Entry 6AVG (X-ray diffraction, 2.60 A resolution); this record covers chains D and P of the 5 polymer chains in the assembly.

[Chain D]
Protein: T-cell receptor beta variable 9, TCR beta chain
Organism: Homo sapiens
Reference sequence: A0A0B4J1U6 (A0A0B4J1U6_HUMAN); residues 4-98 here correspond to UniProt positions 20-114 (UniProt number = residue number + 16)
Amino-acid sequence (245 residues; row label = number of the first residue in the row):
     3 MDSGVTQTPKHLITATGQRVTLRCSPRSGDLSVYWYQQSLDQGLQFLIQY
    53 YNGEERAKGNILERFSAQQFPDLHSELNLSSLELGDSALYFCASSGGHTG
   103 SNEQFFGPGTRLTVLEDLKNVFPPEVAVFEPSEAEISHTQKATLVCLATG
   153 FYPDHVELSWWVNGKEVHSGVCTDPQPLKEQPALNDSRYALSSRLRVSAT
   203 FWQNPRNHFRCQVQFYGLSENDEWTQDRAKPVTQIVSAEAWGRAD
Construct notes: initiating methionine (3); conflict Gln51 (His67 in A0A0B4J1U6), Gly98 (Val114 in A0A0B4J1U6)
Swiss-Prot annotation at these positions:
  - glycosylation: Asn80 (N-linked (GlcNAc...) asparagine)
Cystine bridges: Cys26-Cys94, Cys148-Cys213

[Chain P]
Protein: Ala-pro-arg-gly-pro-his-gly-gly-ala-ala-ser-gly-leu
Amino-acid sequence (13 residues; numbered 1 to 13; the number before each row is that of its first residue):
     1 APRGPHGGAASGL

[How chain D and chain P interact]
Residue-residue contacts (18):
  Ser34(D) - Ala9(P)
  Tyr36(D) - Gly8(P)  hydrogen bond (side chain-backbone)
  Tyr36(D) - Ala9(P)
  Ser97(D) - Gly8(P)
  Ser97(D) - Ala9(P)  hydrogen bond (side chain-backbone)
  Gly98(D) - Ala9(P)
  Gly98(D) - Ala10(P)
  Gly98(D) - Ser11(P)
  Ser103(D) - Pro5(P)
  Ser103(D) - Gly8(P)  hydrogen bond (backbone-backbone)
  Ser103(D) - Ala9(P)  hydrogen bond (backbone-backbone)
  Ser103(D) - Ala10(P)
  Asn104(D) - Pro5(P)
  Asn104(D) - His6(P)
  Asn104(D) - Gly7(P)
  Asn104(D) - Gly8(P)
  Glu105(D) - Gly8(P)
  Gln106(D) - Gly7(P)  hydrogen bond (side chain-backbone)
Also at the interface, not in a pair above, chain D (11 interface residues in all): Gln51, Arg58, Gly99
Also at the interface, not in a pair above, chain P (8 interface residues in all): Gly12

[Summary]
Chain D and chain P form an interface of 11 and 8 residues respectively; the contacts include 5 hydrogen
bonds. Among the polar pairs are Tyr36(D)-Gly8(P), Ser97(D)-Ala9(P) and Gln106(D)-Gly7(P).
Chain D is T-cell receptor beta variable 9, TCR beta chain (Homo sapiens) and chain P is
Ala-pro-arg-gly-pro-his-gly-gly-ala-ala-ser-gly-leu; the structure, Crystal structure of the KFJ37
TCR-NY-ESO-1-HLA-B*07:02 complex, was determined by X-ray diffraction (same publication as 6AT5, 6AT6 and
6AVF).
